Entry 8A1W (electron microscopy, 2.56 A resolution); this record covers chains D and E of the 6 polymer chains in the assembly.

Chain D:
Molecule: Na(+)-translocating NADH-quinone reductase subunit D
Organism: Vibrio cholerae
Notes: EC 7.2.1.1
UniProt: A0A085RHY8 (A0A085RHY8_VIBCL); numbering as in UniProt (aligned over 1-210)
Amino-acid sequence (210 residues; numbered 1 to 210; the number before each row is that of its first residue):
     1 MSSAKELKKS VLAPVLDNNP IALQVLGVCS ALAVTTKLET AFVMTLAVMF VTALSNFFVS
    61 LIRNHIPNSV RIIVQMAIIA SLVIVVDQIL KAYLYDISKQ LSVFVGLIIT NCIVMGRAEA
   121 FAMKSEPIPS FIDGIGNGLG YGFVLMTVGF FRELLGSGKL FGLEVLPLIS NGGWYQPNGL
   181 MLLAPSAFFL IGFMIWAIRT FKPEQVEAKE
Not modelled in the structure: 1-7, 209-210
Metal / ion sites: 2Fe-2S cluster Fe: C29, C112 (shared with C26(E), C120(E) of chain E)
Residues lining bound ligands:
  - 1,2-Distearoyl-sn-glycerophosphoethanolamine (3PE): F189, L190, F193, W196, A197, T200
  - 2Fe-2S cluster (FES): G27, V28, C29, T110, N111, C112
Reported in the primary citation:
  - mutagenesis - C29A: abolished binding to 2Fe-2S cluster

Chain E:
Molecule: Na(+)-translocating NADH-quinone reductase subunit E
Organism: Vibrio cholerae
Notes: EC 7.2.1.1
UniProt: A0A085QWM0 (A0A085QWM0_VIBCL); residue numbers follow UniProt; this construct covers 1-198
Amino-acid sequence (198 residues; row label = number of the first residue in the row):
     1 MEHYISLLVK SIFIENMALS FFLGMCTFLA VSKKVKTSFG LGIAVIVVLT ISVPVNNLVY
    61 NLVLKPDALV EGVDLSFLNF ITFIGVIAAL VQILEMILDR FFPPLYNALG IFLPLITVNC
   121 AIFGGVSFMV QRDYSFAESV VYGFGSGVGW MLAIVALAGI REKMKYSDVP PGLRGLGITF
   181 ITAGLMALGF MSFSGVQL
Not modelled in the structure: 1, 197-198
Metal / ion sites: 2Fe-2S cluster Fe: C26, C120 (shared with C29(D), C112(D) of chain D)
Residues lining bound ligands: 2Fe-2S cluster (FES): G24, M25, C26, N119, C120

Interface between chain D and chain E:
Contacting residue pairs (72):
  I21(D) with L176(E)
  A22(D) with L176(E)
  Q24(D) with L176(E)
  V25(D) with C26(E), hydrogen bond (backbone-side chain); L176(E), hydrophobic
  L26(D) with C26(E), hydrophobic
  G27(D) with C26(E), hydrogen bond (backbone-side chain)
  V28(D) with M25(E), hydrophobic; C26(E); L29(E), hydrophobic; F180(E), hydrophobic
  C29(D) with F22(E), hydrogen bond (side chain-backbone); L23(E), hydrophobic; G24(E), hydrogen bond (side chain-backbone); M25(E), hydrogen bond (side chain-backbone); C120(E), hydrophobic
  L32(D) with F22(E); M25(E), hydrophobic
  A33(D) with F22(E), hydrophobic
  I72(D) with Q92(E)
  M76(D) with I84(E), hydrophobic; V118(E), hydrophobic
  A77(D) with I81(E), hydrophobic
  A80(D) with I81(E), hydrophobic
  I84(D) with F77(E); F80(E), hydrophobic; I81(E)
  D87(D) with F80(E)
  S102(D) with Q131(E)
  V103(D) with F128(E), hydrophobic; Q131(E)
  F104(D) with F21(E); L23(E), hydrophobic
  G106(D) with F80(E); F123(E)
  L107(D) with L23(E), hydrophobic; C120(E); F123(E), hydrophobic; G124(E)
  I109(D) with F80(E), hydrophobic
  T110(D) with V118(E); N119(E); C120(E), hydrogen bond; F123(E)
  C112(D) with C26(E), hydrophobic
  A184(D) with L19(E); F22(E), hydrophobic
  P185(D) with G184(E); L188(E), hydrophobic
  F188(D) with M25(E), hydrophobic; F180(E); A183(E), hydrophobic; G184(E)
  F189(D) with I181(E); G184(E); L185(E)
  I191(D) with F180(E), hydrophobic
  G192(D) with L173(E); G177(E)
  I195(D) with G172(E); L176(E), hydrophobic; F180(E), hydrophobic
  W196(D) with P171(E); G172(E); L173(E), hydrophobic
  R199(D) with G172(E); R174(E), hydrogen bond (side chain-backbone)
  V206(D) with R174(E)
  E207(D) with R174(E), hydrogen bond (backbone-side chain); G175(E); L176(E), hydrogen bond (side chain-backbone)
  A208(D) with R174(E)
Interface residues without a listed pair, chain D (43 interface residues in all): L23, I73, V83, N111, L180, L183, F193
Interface residues without a listed pair, chain E (39 interface residues in all): G85, A88, S127, P170, A187, M191

In short:
The interface between chain D and chain E involves 43 residues on one side and 39 on the other, with 9
hydrogen bonds. Polar contacts include V25(D)-C26(E), G27(D)-C26(E) and C29(D)-F22(E). 2Fe-2S cluster is bound
between chain D and chain E. Chain D binds 1,2-Distearoyl-sn-glycerophosphoethanolamine. From the paper: C29A
of chain D abolishes binding to 2Fe-2S cluster.
Here chain D is Na(+)-translocating NADH-quinone reductase subunit D and chain E is Na(+)-translocating
NADH-quinone reductase subunit E, both from Vibrio cholerae. Entry 8A1W (Sodium pumping NADH-quinone
oxidoreductase with substrate Q1) was determined by electron microscopy (same publication as 8A1T, 8A1U, 8A1V,
8A1X, 8A1Y, 8ACW and 8ACY).
